PDB entry 6SGB | electron microscopy, 3.30 A resolution | chains FB and CA of the 116 polymer chains in the assembly

[Chain FB]
Molecule: mt-SAF11
Organism: Trypanosoma brucei brucei
Sequence (579 residues; row label = number of the first residue in the row):
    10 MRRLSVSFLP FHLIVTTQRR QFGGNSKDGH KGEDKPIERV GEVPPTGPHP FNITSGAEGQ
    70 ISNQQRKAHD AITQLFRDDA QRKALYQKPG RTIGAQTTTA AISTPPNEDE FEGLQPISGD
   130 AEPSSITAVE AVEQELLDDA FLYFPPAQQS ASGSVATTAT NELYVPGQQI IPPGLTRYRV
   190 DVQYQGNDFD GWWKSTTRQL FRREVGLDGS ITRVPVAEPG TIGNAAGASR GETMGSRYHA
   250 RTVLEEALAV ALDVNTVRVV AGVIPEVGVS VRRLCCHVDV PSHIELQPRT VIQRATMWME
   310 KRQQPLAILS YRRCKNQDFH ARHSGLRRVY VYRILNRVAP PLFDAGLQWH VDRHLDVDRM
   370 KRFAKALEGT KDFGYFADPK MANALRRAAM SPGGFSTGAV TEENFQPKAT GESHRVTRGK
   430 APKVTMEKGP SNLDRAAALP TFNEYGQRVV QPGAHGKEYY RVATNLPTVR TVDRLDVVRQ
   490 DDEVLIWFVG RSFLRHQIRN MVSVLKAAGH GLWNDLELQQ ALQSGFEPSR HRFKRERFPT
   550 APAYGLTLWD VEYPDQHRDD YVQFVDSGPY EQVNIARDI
Unresolved in the structure: 10-170, 210-244, 583-588

[Chain CA]
Molecule: 9S rRNA
Organism: Trypanosoma brucei brucei
Sequence (620 nucleotides; each row starts with the number of its first residue):
     1 UAAAUUAUGG UCAAUUGUUA GUAUUCAUAU UAAUUUUUUU AAAUGUUUUA UCAUUUUAUA
    61 AAGGUUUAUU UUUGAAAGAU UUUUUGUAUA AAAUUUUAGG AAUAGUUAAU AAUAAUUUAU
   121 AAUUUUGAUU AGAUUGUUUU GUUAAUGCUA UUAGAUGGGU GUGGAAAAAU AAAAAAAAUA
   181 AUUAAUAUAU AUCAAUAAUA AAUUAAAUUA AUCUAUUAGU CAGAAAUGGA UGCCAGCCGU
   241 UGCGGUAAUU UCUAUGCUUU UAAAUAUUAU ACAAUUAUCA UAUUAAAUUG UUAAGUGCUG
   301 AUUUAACCAA UAAAAAUAUA AAUAAUUUUU AUUUGUUUUU AAACACCAUU AGGUAUAUGC
   361 AAAUAUAAAA UUAUAGUAAU UAUAAAUUAU AUUAUAUUAU AUUUAUUCAU AUAAUUAAUA
   421 GGAUAAUAUU UGUAGUUUUU GAUACCAUGA UAAGGAUUAU AAAUUGAAAG UGUUAAUAUC
   481 AUAAUCAAAA UUUAUUAUUU AUAUUAAAUA UGUAUGUGUA GAUAAAAUAA GAAAUUAAAA
   541 AGGUAUUGUU GCCCACCAAU UUUUAUAAUA AAAAUAACGU GCAGUAAUUA AUAUAUUUAU
   601 AAAAAUAUAU UUUUUUUUUX
Unresolved in the structure: 543-553
Modified / non-standard residues: UBD (uridine 3',5'-bis(dihydrogen phosphate)) at position 620
Ion coordination: Mg2+: A75, A76

[How chain FB and chain CA interact]
Pairs across the interface - 82 pairs, chain FB then chain CA:
  Gln178(FB) - G239(CA)  hydrogen bond to the base
  Trp202(FB) - G236(CA)  sugar contact
  Trp202(FB) - C243(CA)  hydrogen bond to the sugar
  Lys203(FB) - C243(CA)  base contact
  Lys203(FB) - G244(CA)  phosphate contact
  Ser204(FB) - G236(CA)  sugar contact
  Ser204(FB) - C243(CA)  hydrogen bond to the base
  Ser204(FB) - G244(CA)  base contact
  Thr205(FB) - G244(CA)  hydrogen bond to the sugar
  Thr205(FB) - G245(CA)  hydrogen bond to the sugar
  Arg207(FB) - G245(CA)  salt bridge to the phosphate
  Arg207(FB) - U246(CA)  salt bridge to the phosphate
  Arg207(FB) - A247(CA)  salt bridge to the phosphate
  Gln208(FB) - G245(CA)  sugar contact
  Arg267(FB) - C237(CA)  salt bridge to the phosphate
  Arg267(FB) - C238(CA)  salt bridge to the phosphate
  Gly271(FB) - U241(CA)  sugar contact
  Ile273(FB) - U241(CA)  base contact
  Ile273(FB) - C243(CA)  sugar contact
  Pro274(FB) - C243(CA)  sugar contact
  Glu275(FB) - C243(CA)  phosphate contact
  Glu275(FB) - G244(CA)  phosphate contact
  Val276(FB) - G244(CA)  hydrogen bond to the phosphate
  Arg331(FB) - G239(CA)  salt bridge to the phosphate
  Arg331(FB) - U241(CA)  salt bridge to the phosphate
  His332(FB) - G239(CA)  stacking on the base
  Arg337(FB) - U241(CA)  sugar contact
  Tyr339(FB) - G242(CA)  hydrogen bond to the phosphate
  Lys389(FB) - C234(CA)  hydrogen bond to the base
  Lys389(FB) - G244(CA)  base contact
  Lys389(FB) - G245(CA)  base contact
  Lys389(FB) - U246(CA)  base contact
  Met390(FB) - G242(CA)  hydrogen bond to the sugar
  Asn392(FB) - C234(CA)  phosphate contact
  Asn392(FB) - A235(CA)  hydrogen bond to the phosphate
  Ala393(FB) - G242(CA)  base contact
  Arg395(FB) - C233(CA)  salt bridge to the phosphate
  Arg395(FB) - C234(CA)  salt bridge to the phosphate
  Arg396(FB) - A235(CA)  sugar contact
  Arg396(FB) - G236(CA)  hydrogen bond to the base
  Ala397(FB) - U240(CA)  phosphate contact
  Ser400(FB) - U240(CA)  hydrogen bond to the phosphate
  Pro401(FB) - G239(CA)  sugar contact
  Gly402(FB) - G239(CA)  sugar contact
  Gly403(FB) - G239(CA)  hydrogen bond to the sugar
  Thr426(FB) - A235(CA)  hydrogen bond to the sugar
  Thr426(FB) - G236(CA)  phosphate contact
  Thr426(FB) - C238(CA)  base contact
  Arg427(FB) - C234(CA)  sugar contact
  Arg427(FB) - G245(CA)  base contact
  Gly428(FB) - C234(CA)  hydrogen bond to the phosphate
  Gly428(FB) - A235(CA)  hydrogen bond to the phosphate
  Lys429(FB) - A235(CA)  hydrogen bond to the phosphate
  Ala430(FB) - A235(CA)  hydrogen bond to the phosphate
  Pro431(FB) - A235(CA)  base contact
  Lys432(FB) - C234(CA)  salt bridge to the phosphate
  Lys432(FB) - A235(CA)  salt bridge to the phosphate
  His464(FB) - A573(CA)  salt bridge to the phosphate
  Val478(FB) - U240(CA)  base contact
  Arg479(FB) - U240(CA)  hydrogen bond to the sugar
  Arg479(FB) - G242(CA)  hydrogen bond to the base
  Arg500(FB) - U240(CA)  hydrogen bond to the sugar
  Ser501(FB) - U240(CA)  base contact
  Ser501(FB) - G242(CA)  base contact
  Phe502(FB) - G242(CA)  hydrogen bond to the phosphate
  Leu503(FB) - G242(CA)  sugar contact
  Arg504(FB) - G242(CA)  hydrogen bond to the sugar
  Arg504(FB) - C243(CA)  salt bridge to the phosphate
  Arg504(FB) - G244(CA)  salt bridge to the phosphate
  Pro537(FB) - G232(CA)  sugar contact
  Ser538(FB) - G232(CA)  phosphate contact
  Arg539(FB) - G232(CA)  hydrogen bond to the base
  Arg539(FB) - C233(CA)  base contact
  Arg539(FB) - U246(CA)  hydrogen bond to the base
  Arg539(FB) - A248(CA)  salt bridge to the phosphate
  His540(FB) - A230(CA)  salt bridge to the phosphate
  His540(FB) - U231(CA)  salt bridge to the phosphate
  His540(FB) - G232(CA)  phosphate contact
  Arg541(FB) - A230(CA)  salt bridge to the phosphate
  Arg541(FB) - U231(CA)  salt bridge to the phosphate
  Arg544(FB) - G229(CA)  sugar contact
  Arg544(FB) - A230(CA)  salt bridge to the phosphate
Interface residues without a listed pair, chain FB (52 interface residues in all): Thr206, Val272, Pro476

[In short]
The interface between chain FB and chain CA involves 52 residues on one side and 21 on the other; the contacts
include 25 hydrogen bonds, 20 salt bridges and 1 aromatic stacking contact. Polar contacts include
Gln178(FB)-G239(CA), Ser204(FB)-C243(CA) and Lys389(FB)-C234(CA). A75(CA) and A76(CA) coordinate Mg2+.
Chain FB is mt-SAF11 and chain CA is 9S rRNA, both from Trypanosoma brucei brucei; the structure, mt-SSU
assemblosome of Trypanosoma brucei, was determined by electron microscopy together with 6SG9 and 6SGA from the
same study.
